Entry 3U7Q (X-ray diffraction, 1.00 A resolution); this record covers chains A and D of the 4 polymer chains in the assembly.

# Chain A
Name: Nitrogenase molybdenum-iron protein alpha chain
Organism: Azotobacter vinelandii
Notes: EC 1.18.6.1
Reference sequence: P07328 (NIFD_AZOVI); residues 1-492 here = UniProt positions 1-492
Chain sequence (492 residues; row label = number of the first residue in the row):
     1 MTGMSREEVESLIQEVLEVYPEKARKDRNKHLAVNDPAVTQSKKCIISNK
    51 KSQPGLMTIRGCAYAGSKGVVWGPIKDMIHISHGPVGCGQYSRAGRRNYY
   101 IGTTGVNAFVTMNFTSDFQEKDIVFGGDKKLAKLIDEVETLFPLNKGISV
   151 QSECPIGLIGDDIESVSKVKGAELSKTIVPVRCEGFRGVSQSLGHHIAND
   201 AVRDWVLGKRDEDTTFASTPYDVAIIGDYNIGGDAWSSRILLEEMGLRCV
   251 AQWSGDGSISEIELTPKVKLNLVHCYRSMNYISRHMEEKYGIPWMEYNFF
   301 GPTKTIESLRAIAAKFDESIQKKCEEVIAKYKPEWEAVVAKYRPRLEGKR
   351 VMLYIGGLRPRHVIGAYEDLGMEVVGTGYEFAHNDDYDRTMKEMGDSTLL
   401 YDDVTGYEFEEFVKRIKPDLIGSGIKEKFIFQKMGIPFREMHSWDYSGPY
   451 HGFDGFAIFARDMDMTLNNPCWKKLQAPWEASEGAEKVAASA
Not modelled in the structure: 1-3, 481-492
Bound ions: fe(8)-S(7) cluster, oxidized Fe: Cys-62, Cys-88, Cys-154 (shared with 4 residues of chain B); fe(8)-S(7) cluster Fe: Cys-62, Cys-88, Cys-154 (shared with 3 residues of chain B); Fe ion near Cys-275 (its only coordinating residue here)
Small-molecule neighbours:
  - fe(8)-S(7) cluster, oxidized / fe(8)-S(7) cluster: Cys-62, Tyr-64, Pro-85, Val-86, Gly-87, Cys-88, Tyr-91, Glu-153, Cys-154, Gly-185
  - 3-hydroxy-3-carboxy-adipic acid (HCA): Ala-65, Gly-95, Arg-96, Gln-191, Gly-424, Ile-425, Lys-426, Glu-440, His-442
  - ICS (iron-sulfur-molybdenum cluster with interstitial carbon): Val-70, Arg-96, His-195, Tyr-229, Ile-231, Cys-275, Arg-277, Ser-278, Ile-355, Gly-356, Gly-357, Leu-358, Arg-359, Pro-360, Phe-381, Met-441, His-442
UniProt features mapped onto this chain:
  - binding site ([8Fe-7S] cluster): Cys-62, Cys-88, Cys-154
  - binding site ([7Fe-Mo-9S-C-homocitryl] cluster): Cys-275, His-442
  - mutagenesis: His-195 (H195Q: No nitrogenase activity)

# Chain D
Name: Nitrogenase molybdenum-iron protein beta chain
Organism: Azotobacter vinelandii
Notes: EC 1.18.6.1
Reference sequence: P07329 (NIFK_AZOVI); residue numbers follow UniProt; this construct covers 1-523
Chain sequence (523 residues; numbered 1 to 523; the number before each row is that of its first residue):
     1 MSQQVDKIKASYPLFLDQDYKDMLAKKRDGFEEKYPQDKIDEVFQWTTTK
    51 EYQELNFQREALTVNPAKACQPLGAVLCALGFEKTMPYVHGSQGCVAYFR
   101 SYFNRHFREPVSCVSDSMTEDAAVFGGQQNMKDGLQNCKATYKPDMIAVS
   151 TTCMAEVIGDDLNAFINNSKKEGFIPDEFPVPFAHTPSFVGSHVTGWDNM
   201 FEGIARYFTLKSMDDKVVGSNKKINIVPGFETYLGNFRVIKRMLSEMGVG
   251 YSLLSDPEEVLDTPADGQFRMYAGGTTQEEMKDAPNALNTVLLQPWHLEK
   301 TKKFVEGTWKHEVPKLNIPMGLDWTDEFLMKVSEISGQPIPASLTKERGR
   351 LVDMMTDSHTWLHGKRFALWGDPDFVMGLVKFLLELGCEPVHILCHNGNK
   401 RWKKAVDAILAASPYGKNATVYIGKDLWHLRSLVFTDKPDFMIGNSYGKF
   451 IQRDTLHKGKEFEVPLIRIGFPIFDRHHLHRSTTLGYEGAMQILTTLVNS
   501 ILERLDEETRGMQATDYNHDLVR
Not modelled in the structure: 1
Bound ions: fe(8)-S(7) cluster, oxidized Fe: Cys-70, Cys-95, Cys-153, Ser-188 (shared with 3 residues of chain C); fe(8)-S(7) cluster Fe: Cys-70, Cys-95, Cys-153 (shared with 3 residues of chain C); Ca2+ site 1: Arg-108, Glu-109 (shared with 2 residues of chain B); Ca2+ site 2: Asp-353, Asp-357 (shared with 2 residues of chain B)
Small-molecule neighbours: fe(8)-S(7) cluster, oxidized / fe(8)-S(7) cluster: Cys-70, Pro-72, Ser-92, Gly-94, Cys-95, Tyr-98, Phe-99, Thr-152, Cys-153, Ser-188
UniProt features mapped onto this chain:
  - binding site ([8Fe-7S] cluster): Cys-70, Cys-95, Cys-153, Ser-188

# Interface between chain A and chain D
Pairs across the interface (49; chain A residue first):
  Arg-93(A) / Leu-521(D)
  Ala-94(A) / Leu-521(D)  hydrophobic
  Arg-97(A) / Asp-520(D)  salt bridge
  Tyr-99(A) / Tyr-517(D)
  Tyr-99(A) / Asn-518(D)  hydrogen bond
  Tyr-99(A) / Asp-520(D)  hydrogen bond
  Tyr-100(A) / Tyr-517(D)
  Ile-101(A) / Gln-513(D)
  Gly-102(A) / Met-512(D)
  Gly-102(A) / Gln-513(D)
  Thr-103(A) / Met-512(D)
  Thr-103(A) / Gln-513(D)  hydrogen bond
  Thr-104(A) / Met-512(D)
  Phe-429(A) / Asp-357(D)
  Gln-432(A) / Thr-356(D)  hydrogen bond
  Gln-432(A) / Asp-357(D)
  Lys-433(A) / Asp-353(D)  salt bridge
  Arg-439(A) / Thr-360(D)
  Tyr-446(A) / Trp-361(D)  hydrophobic
  Tyr-446(A) / Val-522(D)
  Tyr-446(A) / Arg-523(D)
  Met-465(A) / Thr-360(D)
  Met-465(A) / His-363(D)
  Thr-466(A) / His-359(D)  hydrogen bond
  Thr-466(A) / Thr-360(D)
  Asn-469(A) / His-359(D)
  Asn-469(A) / His-363(D)
  Pro-470(A) / Leu-384(D)
  Pro-470(A) / Glu-385(D)
  Pro-470(A) / Tyr-415(D)
  Trp-472(A) / Thr-356(D)
  Lys-474(A) / Leu-322(D)
  Lys-474(A) / Asp-323(D)  salt bridge
  Lys-474(A) / Arg-348(D)  hydrogen bond (backbone-side chain)
  Lys-474(A) / Val-352(D)
  Leu-475(A) / Arg-348(D)
  Leu-475(A) / Val-352(D)  hydrophobic
  Gln-476(A) / Arg-348(D)
  Ala-477(A) / Arg-348(D)
  Pro-478(A) / Asp-326(D)
  Pro-478(A) / Met-330(D)  hydrophobic
  Pro-478(A) / Arg-348(D)
  Trp-479(A) / Asp-326(D)
  Trp-479(A) / Met-330(D)  hydrophobic
  Trp-479(A) / Ile-340(D)  hydrophobic
  Trp-479(A) / Thr-345(D)  hydrogen bond
  Trp-479(A) / Arg-348(D)
  Trp-479(A) / Tyr-487(D)
  Glu-480(A) / Thr-345(D)
Interface residues without a listed pair, chain A (31 interface residues in all): Asn-107, Trp-236, Lys-428, Asp-445, Cys-471
Interface residues without a listed pair, chain D (30 interface residues in all): Met-355, Gly-387, Asp-516

# Summary
Chain A and chain D form an interface of 31 and 30 residues respectively, with 7 hydrogen bonds and 3 salt
bridges. Polar contacts include Arg-97(A)/Asp-520(D), Lys-433(A)/Asp-353(D) and Lys-474(A)/Asp-323(D). Bound
to chain A: 3-hydroxy-3-carboxy-adipic acid, compound ICS and fe(8)-S(7) cluster, oxidized / fe(8)-S(7)
cluster.
Chain A is Nitrogenase molybdenum-iron protein alpha chain and chain D is Nitrogenase molybdenum-iron protein
beta chain, both from Azotobacter vinelandii; the structure, A. vinelandii nitrogenase MoFe protein at atomic
resolution, was determined by X-ray diffraction.
